8WA0 - chains C and S of the 22 polymer chains in the assembly; structure by electron microscopy, 2.70 A resolution.

# Chain C
Molecule: DNA-directed RNA polymerase subunit gamma
From: Nicotiana tabacum
Reference sequence: A0A140G1Q3 (A0A140G1Q3_TOBAC); numbering as in UniProt (aligned over 1-688)
Sequence (688 residues; numbered 1 to 688; the number before each row is that of its first residue):
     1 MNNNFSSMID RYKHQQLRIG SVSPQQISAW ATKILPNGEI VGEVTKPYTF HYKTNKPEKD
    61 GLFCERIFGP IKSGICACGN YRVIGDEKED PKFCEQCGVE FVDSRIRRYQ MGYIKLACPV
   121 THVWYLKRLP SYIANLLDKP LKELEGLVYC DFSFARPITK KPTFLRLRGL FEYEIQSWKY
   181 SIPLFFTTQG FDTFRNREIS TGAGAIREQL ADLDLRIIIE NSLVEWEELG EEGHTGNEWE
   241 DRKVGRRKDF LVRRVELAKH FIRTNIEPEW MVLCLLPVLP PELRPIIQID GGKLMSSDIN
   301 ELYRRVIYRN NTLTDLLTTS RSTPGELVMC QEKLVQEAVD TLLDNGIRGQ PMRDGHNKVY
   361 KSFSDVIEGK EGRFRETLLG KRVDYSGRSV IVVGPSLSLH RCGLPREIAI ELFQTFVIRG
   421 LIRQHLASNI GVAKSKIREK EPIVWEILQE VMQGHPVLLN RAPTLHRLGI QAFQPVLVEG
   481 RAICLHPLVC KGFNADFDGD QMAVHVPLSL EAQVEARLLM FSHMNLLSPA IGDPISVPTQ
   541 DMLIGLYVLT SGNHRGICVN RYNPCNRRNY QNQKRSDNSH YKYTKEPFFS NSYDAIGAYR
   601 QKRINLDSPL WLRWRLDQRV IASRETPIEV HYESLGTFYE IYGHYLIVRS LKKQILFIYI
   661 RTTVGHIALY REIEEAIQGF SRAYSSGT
Unresolved in the structure: 1-7, 568-584, 686-688
Metal / ion sites: Mg2+: Asp496, Asp498, Asp500 (shared with A-1(S) of chain S)

# Chain S
Molecule: 20-nt RNA strand
Sequence (20 nucleotides; each row starts with the number of its first residue; numbers below 1 keep their minus sign (A-20 is residue -20)):
   -20 ACAGAUGUCC UCGAGAGGUA
Unresolved in the structure: -20 to -10
Metal / ion sites: Mg2+: A-1 (shared with Asp496(C), Asp498(C), Asp500(C) of chain C)

# Interface between chain C and chain S
Residue-residue contacts (8; chain C residue first):
  Gly292(C) with C-9(S), base contact
  Leu294(C) with C-9(S), base contact; G-8(S), sugar contact
  Lys361(C) with A-7(S), salt bridge to the phosphate
  Arg461(C) with A-1(S), sugar contact
  Asp498(C) with A-1(S), sugar contact
  Gly499(C) with A-1(S), sugar contact
  Asp500(C) with A-1(S), phosphate contact
Also at the interface, not in a pair above, chain C (9 interface residues in all): Met295, Asp496

# Summary
Chain C and chain S form an interface of 9 and 4 residues respectively, with 1 salt bridge. The salt-bridged
pair is Lys361(C)-A-7(S). Asp496(C), Asp498(C), Asp500(C) and A-1(S) form the Mg2+ site.
Chain C is DNA-directed RNA polymerase subunit gamma (Nicotiana tabacum) and chain S is a 20-nt RNA strand;
the structure, The cryo-EM structure of the Nicotiana tabacum PEP-PAP-TEC1, was determined by electron
microscopy, deposited together with 8W9Z and 8WA1.
